8G3N - chains G and J of the 12 polymer chains in the assembly; structure by electron microscopy, 2.90 A resolution.

Chain G (and J):
Protein: Neuraminidase
From: Influenza A virus
Notes: chain J of this document is another copy of the same molecule, construct and numbering; everything in this record applies to it too
UniProt: V9SU56 (V9SU56_9INFA); numbering as in UniProt (aligned over 82-469)
Chain sequence (492 residues; each row starts with the number of its first residue; numbers below 1 keep their minus sign (Met-22 is residue -22)):
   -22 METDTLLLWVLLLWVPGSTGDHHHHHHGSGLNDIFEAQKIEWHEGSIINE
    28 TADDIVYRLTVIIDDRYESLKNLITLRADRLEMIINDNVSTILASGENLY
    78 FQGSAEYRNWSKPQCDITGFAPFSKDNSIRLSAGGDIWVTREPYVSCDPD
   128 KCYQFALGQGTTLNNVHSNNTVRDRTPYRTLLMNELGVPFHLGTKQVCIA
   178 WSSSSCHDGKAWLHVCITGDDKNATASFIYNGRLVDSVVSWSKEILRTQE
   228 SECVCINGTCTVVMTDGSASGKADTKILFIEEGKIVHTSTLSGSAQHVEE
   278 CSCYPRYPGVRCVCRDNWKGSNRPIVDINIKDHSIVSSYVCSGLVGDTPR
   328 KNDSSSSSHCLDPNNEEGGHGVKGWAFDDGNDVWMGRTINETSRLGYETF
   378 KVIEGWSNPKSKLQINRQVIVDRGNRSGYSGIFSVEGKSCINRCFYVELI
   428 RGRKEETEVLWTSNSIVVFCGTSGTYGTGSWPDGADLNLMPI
Not modelled in the structure: -22 to 81
Construct notes: initiating methionine (-22); expression tag (-21 to 81)
Cystine bridges: Cys92-Cys417, Cys124-Cys129, Cys175-Cys193, Cys183-Cys230, Cys232-Cys237, Cys278-Cys291, Cys280-Cys289, Cys318-Cys337, Cys421-Cys447
Covalent attachments: N-acetylglucosamine (NAG) linked to Asn86, Asn146, Asn234, Asn329, Asn367; glycan linked to Asn200
Ion coordination: Ca2+: Asp293, Gly297, Asp324, Gly345, His347

Interface between chain G and chain J:
Contacting residue pairs (61; chain G residue first):
  Asp113(G) - Gly111(J)
  Asp113(G) - Gly112(J)
  Gln136(G) - Arg107(J)  hydrogen bond (backbone-side chain)
  Gly137(G) - Arg107(J)  hydrogen bond (backbone-side chain)
  Thr139(G) - Gly111(J)  hydrogen bond (side chain-backbone)
  Asn141(G) - Gly111(J)
  Asn142(G) - Arg107(J)  hydrogen bond (side chain-backbone)
  Asn142(G) - Leu108(J)
  Asn142(G) - Ala110(J)
  Asn142(G) - Gly111(J)
  Val143(G) - Leu466(J)  hydrophobic
  His144(G) - Arg107(J)  hydrogen bond (side chain-backbone)
  His144(G) - Ala110(J)
  His144(G) - Ala462(J)
  His144(G) - Asp463(J)  hydrogen bond (side chain-backbone)
  Pro154(G) - Ser457(J)
  Pro154(G) - Trp458(J)
  Tyr155(G) - Lys102(J)
  Tyr155(G) - Asn104(J)
  Tyr155(G) - Arg107(J)
  Tyr155(G) - Pro459(J)
  Tyr155(G) - Gly461(J)
  Thr157(G) - Asn104(J)
  Leu169(G) - Leu108(J)  hydrophobic
  Leu169(G) - Gly112(J)
  Leu169(G) - Pro166(J)
  Gly170(G) - Val165(J)
  Gly170(G) - His168(J)
  Thr171(G) - Pro166(J)
  Lys172(G) - Glu162(J)  salt bridge
  Lys172(G) - Leu163(J)
  Gln173(G) - Lys102(J)
  Gln173(G) - Asp103(J)  hydrogen bond (side chain-backbone)
  Gln173(G) - Asn104(J)  hydrogen bond
  Gln173(G) - Gly164(J)  hydrogen bond (side chain-backbone)
  Cys175(G) - Phe100(J)
  Ile176(G) - Ser101(J)
  Ile176(G) - Lys102(J)
  Thr195(G) - Pro99(J)
  Thr195(G) - Trp458(J)  hydrogen bond
  Gly196(G) - Thr455(J)
  Asp197(G) - Thr455(J)  hydrogen bond
  Asp197(G) - Gly456(J)  hydrogen bond (side chain-backbone)
  Asn200(G) - Gly454(J)
  Asn200(G) - Thr455(J)  hydrogen bond (backbone-backbone)
  Thr202(G) - Tyr453(J)
  Thr202(G) - Gly454(J)  hydrogen bond (side chain-backbone)
  Ser204(G) - Pro99(J)  hydrogen bond (side chain-backbone)
  Gly209(G) - Phe100(J)
  Arg210(G) - Pro126(J)  hydrogen bond (side chain-backbone)
  Arg210(G) - Asp127(J)
  Arg210(G) - Glu413(J)  hydrogen bond (side chain-backbone)
  Leu211(G) - Pro99(J)
  Ser214(G) - Thr449(J)  hydrogen bond
  Ser214(G) - Gly451(J)
  Ser214(G) - Thr452(J)  hydrogen bond (side chain-backbone)
  Val215(G) - Thr452(J)  hydrogen bond (backbone-backbone)
  Val216(G) - Thr452(J)  hydrogen bond (backbone-side chain)
  Val216(G) - Tyr453(J)
  Val216(G) - Gly454(J)
  Glu259(G) - Lys415(J)  salt bridge
Also at the interface, not in a pair above, chain G (37 interface residues in all): Trp115, Thr138, Val174, Ile206, Asn208, Asp213
Also at the interface, not in a pair above, chain J (43 interface residues in all): Ala98, Asp113, Val412, Val444, Cys447, Gly448, Asp460, Met467

Summary:
Chain G and chain J form an interface of 37 and 43 residues respectively; the contacts include 21 hydrogen
bonds and 2 salt bridges. Among the polar pairs are Lys172(G)-Glu162(J), Glu259(G)-Lys415(J) and
Gln136(G)-Arg107(J). N-acetylglucosamine is covalently linked to Asn86(G), Asn146(G), Asn234(G), Asn329(G) and
Asn367(G).
Chain G and chain J are both Neuraminidase (Influenza A virus); the structure, N2 neuraminidase of
A/Tanzania/205/2010 H3N2 in complex with 4 FNI9 Fab molecules, was determined by electron microscopy (same
publication as 8G30, 8G3M, 8G3O, 8G3V and 8G40).
